Entry 6HPQ (X-ray diffraction, 1.43 A resolution); this record covers chains A and B.

== Chain A (and B) ==
Protein: ATP-dependent DNA helicase PIF1
From: Homo sapiens
Notes: EC 3.6.4.12; chain B of this document is another copy of the same molecule, construct and numbering; everything in this record applies to it too
UniProt: Q9H611 (PIF1_HUMAN); residues 206-620 here = UniProt positions 206-620
Chain sequence (418 residues; each row starts with the number of its first residue):
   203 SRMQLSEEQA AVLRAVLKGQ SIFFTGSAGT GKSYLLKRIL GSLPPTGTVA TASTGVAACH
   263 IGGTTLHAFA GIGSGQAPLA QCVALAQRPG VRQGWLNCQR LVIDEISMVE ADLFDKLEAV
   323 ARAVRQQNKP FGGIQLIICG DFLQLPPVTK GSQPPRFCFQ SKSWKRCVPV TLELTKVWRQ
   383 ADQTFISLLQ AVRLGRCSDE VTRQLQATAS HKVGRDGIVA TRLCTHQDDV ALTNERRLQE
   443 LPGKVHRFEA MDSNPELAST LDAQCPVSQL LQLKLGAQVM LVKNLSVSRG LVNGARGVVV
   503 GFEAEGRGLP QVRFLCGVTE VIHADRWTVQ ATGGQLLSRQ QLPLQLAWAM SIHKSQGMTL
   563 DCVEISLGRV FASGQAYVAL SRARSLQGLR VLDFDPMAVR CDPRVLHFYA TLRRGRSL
Disordered / not traced: 203-204
Construct notes: expression tag (203-205)
Ion coordination: Mg2+: Ser235 (together with AMP-PNP)
Ligand contacts: AMP-PNP (ANP; phosphoaminophosphonic acid-adenylate ester): Met205, Gln206, Leu207, Ser208, Gln211, Ser229, Ala230, Gly231, Thr232, Gly233, Lys234, Ser235, Tyr236, Glu307, Gln346, Trp380, Arg381, Gly559, Arg584
UniProt features mapped onto this chain:
  - DNA-binding region: Gln577 to Phe596
  - binding site (ATP): Gly228 to Ser235
  - mutagenesis: Lys234 (K234A: Loss of ATPase activity. Lower activity for single-stranded DNA)
From the paper describing this entry:
  - catalytic residues: Glu307 (proposed by the authors, not directly observed)
  - mutagenesis - P291A (1.9 +/- 0.6 nM), E307Q, K414A: unchanged binding to ssDNA
  - mutagenesis - R290A (10-20 fold), R294A (2-3-fold), K485E, N486A, N495A (50 fold), K556A, F573A: decreased binding to ssDNA
  - mutagenesis - R290A (25% of wild-type): decreased catalytic activity (helicase activity)
  - mutagenesis - P291A (>80% of wild-type), R294A (>80% of wild-type): unchanged catalytic activity (helicase activity)
  - mutagenesis - E307Q: abolished catalytic activity (helicase assays)
  - mutagenesis - K485E: decreased catalytic activity (helicase assays)
  - mutagenesis - N486A, N495A: abolished catalytic activity (unwinding activity)
  - mutagenesis - K414A: decreased catalytic activity (unwinding activity)
  - mutagenesis - E307Q: abolished catalytic activity (ATP hydrolysis)
  - mutagenesis - P291A, R294A: unchanged catalytic activity (ATP hydrolysis)
  - mutagenesis - R290A (3-fold): decreased catalytic activity (ATP hydrolysis)
  - mutagenesis - K556A: abolished catalytic activity (ATPase activity)
  - mutagenesis - N486A: decreased catalytic activity (ATPase activity)
  - mutagenesis - K414A: unchanged catalytic activity (ATPase activity)
  - mutagenesis - N495A, F573A: decreased catalytic activity on strand annealing
  - mutagenesis - K414A: increased binding to G4 DNA

== Chain A / chain B interface ==
Pairs across the interface (30; chain A residue first):
  Gly243(A) - Arg509(B)
  Ser244(A) - Gly508(B)
  Ser244(A) - Arg509(B)
  Leu245(A) - Arg509(B)
  Pro247(A) - Glu451(B)
  Pro247(A) - Met453(B)  hydrophobic
  Pro247(A) - Arg509(B)
  Pro247(A) - Gln542(B)
  Thr248(A) - Ala452(B)
  Thr248(A) - Met453(B)
  Glu451(A) - Pro247(B)
  Glu451(A) - Thr248(B)
  Ala452(A) - Thr248(B)
  Met453(A) - Pro247(B)
  Met453(A) - Thr248(B)
  Ser455(A) - Leu538(B)
  Asn456(A) - Gly536(B)
  Gly508(A) - Ser244(B)
  Arg509(A) - Gly243(B)
  Arg509(A) - Ser244(B)
  Arg509(A) - Leu245(B)
  Arg509(A) - Pro247(B)
  Arg528(A) - Thr530(B)  hydrogen bond
  Leu538(A) - Ser455(B)
  Leu538(A) - Leu538(B)  hydrophobic
  Leu538(A) - Leu539(B)
  Leu538(A) - Ser540(B)
  Leu539(A) - Leu538(B)
  Ser540(A) - Leu538(B)
  Gln542(A) - Pro247(B)
Interface residues without a listed pair, chain A (21 interface residues in all): Leu219, Pro246, Thr530, Gly536
Interface residues without a listed pair, chain B (20 interface residues in all): Leu219, Pro246, Arg528

== Overview ==
21 residues of chain A and 20 residues of chain B are in contact, with 1 hydrogen bond. Its one
hydrogen-bonded contact is Arg528(A)-Thr530(B). Bound to chain A: AMP-PNP. The paper reports the catalytic
residue Glu307(A); R290A, R294A and K485E of chain A, among others, reduce binding to ssDNA; 10 substitutions
were tested in all.
Both chains are ATP-dependent DNA helicase PIF1 (Homo sapiens). Entry 6HPQ (Crystal structure of human Pif1
helicase in complex with AMP-PNP, brominated crystal form) was determined by X-ray diffraction together with
6HPT and 6HPU from the same study.
